PDB entry 7VCF | electron microscopy, 2.50 A resolution | chains A and Q of the 15 polymer chains in the assembly

Chain A:
Name: Tic214
From: Chlamydomonas reinhardtii
Reference sequence: P36495 (YCF78_CHLRE); numbering as in UniProt (aligned over 1-1995)
Sequence (1995 residues; each row starts with the number of its first residue):
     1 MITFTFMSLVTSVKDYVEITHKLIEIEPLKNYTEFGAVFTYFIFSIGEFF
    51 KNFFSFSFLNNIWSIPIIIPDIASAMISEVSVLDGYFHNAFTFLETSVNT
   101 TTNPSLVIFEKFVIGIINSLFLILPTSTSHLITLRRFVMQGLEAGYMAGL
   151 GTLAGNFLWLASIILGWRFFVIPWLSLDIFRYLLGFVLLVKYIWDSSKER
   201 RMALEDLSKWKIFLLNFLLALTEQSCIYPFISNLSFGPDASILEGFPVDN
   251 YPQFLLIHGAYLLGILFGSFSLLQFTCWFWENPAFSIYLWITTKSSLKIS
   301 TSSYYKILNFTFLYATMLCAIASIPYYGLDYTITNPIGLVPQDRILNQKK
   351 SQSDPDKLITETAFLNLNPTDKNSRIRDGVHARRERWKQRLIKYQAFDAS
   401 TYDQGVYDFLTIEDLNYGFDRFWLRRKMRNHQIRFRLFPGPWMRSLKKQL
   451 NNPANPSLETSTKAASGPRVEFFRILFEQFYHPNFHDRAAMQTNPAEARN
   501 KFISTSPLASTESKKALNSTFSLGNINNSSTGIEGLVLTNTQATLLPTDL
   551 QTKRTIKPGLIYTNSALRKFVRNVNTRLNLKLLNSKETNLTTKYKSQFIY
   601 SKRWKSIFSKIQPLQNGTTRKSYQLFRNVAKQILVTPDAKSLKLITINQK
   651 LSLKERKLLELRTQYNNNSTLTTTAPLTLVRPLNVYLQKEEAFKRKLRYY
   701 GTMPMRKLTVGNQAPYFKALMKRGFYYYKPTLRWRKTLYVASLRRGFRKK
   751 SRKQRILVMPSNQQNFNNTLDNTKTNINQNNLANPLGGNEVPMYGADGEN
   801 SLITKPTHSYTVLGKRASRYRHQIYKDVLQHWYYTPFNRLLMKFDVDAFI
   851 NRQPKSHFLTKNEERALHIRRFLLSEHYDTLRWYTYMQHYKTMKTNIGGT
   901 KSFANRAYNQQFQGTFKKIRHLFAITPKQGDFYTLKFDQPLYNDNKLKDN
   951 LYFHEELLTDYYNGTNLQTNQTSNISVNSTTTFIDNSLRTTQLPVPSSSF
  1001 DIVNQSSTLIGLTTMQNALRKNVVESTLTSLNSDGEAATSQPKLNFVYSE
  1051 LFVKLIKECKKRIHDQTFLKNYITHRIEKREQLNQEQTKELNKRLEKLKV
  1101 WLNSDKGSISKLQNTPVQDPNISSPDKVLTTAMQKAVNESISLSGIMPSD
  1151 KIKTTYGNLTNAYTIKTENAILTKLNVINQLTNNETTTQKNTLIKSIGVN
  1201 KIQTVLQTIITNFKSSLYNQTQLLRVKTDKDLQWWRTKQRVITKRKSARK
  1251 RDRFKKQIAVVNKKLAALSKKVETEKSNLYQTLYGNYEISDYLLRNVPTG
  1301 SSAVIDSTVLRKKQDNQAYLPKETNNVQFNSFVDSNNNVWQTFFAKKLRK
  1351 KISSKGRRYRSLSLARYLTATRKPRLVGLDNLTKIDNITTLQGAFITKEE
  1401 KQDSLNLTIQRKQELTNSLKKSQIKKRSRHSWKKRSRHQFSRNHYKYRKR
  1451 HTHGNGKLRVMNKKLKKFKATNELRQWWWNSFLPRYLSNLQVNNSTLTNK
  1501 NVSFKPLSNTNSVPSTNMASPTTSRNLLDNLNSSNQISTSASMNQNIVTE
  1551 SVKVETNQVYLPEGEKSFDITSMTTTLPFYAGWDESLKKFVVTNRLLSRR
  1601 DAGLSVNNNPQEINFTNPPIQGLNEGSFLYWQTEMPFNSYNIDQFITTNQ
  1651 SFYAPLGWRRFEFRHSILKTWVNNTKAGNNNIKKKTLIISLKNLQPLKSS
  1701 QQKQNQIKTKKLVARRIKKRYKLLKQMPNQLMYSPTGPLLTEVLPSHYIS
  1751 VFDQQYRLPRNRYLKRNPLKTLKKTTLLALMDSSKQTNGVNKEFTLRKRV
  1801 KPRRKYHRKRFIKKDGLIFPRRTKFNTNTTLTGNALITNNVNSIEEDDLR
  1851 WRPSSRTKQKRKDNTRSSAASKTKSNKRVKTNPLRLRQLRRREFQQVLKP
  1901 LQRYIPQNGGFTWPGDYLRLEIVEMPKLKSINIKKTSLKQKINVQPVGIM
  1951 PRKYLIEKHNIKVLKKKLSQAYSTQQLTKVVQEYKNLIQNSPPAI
Not modelled in the structure: 1-7, 97-103, 433-466, 489-534, 587-596, 669-677, 760-800, 982-1044, 1107-1124, 1183-1223, 1264-1346, 1492-1565, 1675-1684, 1829-1846, 1856-1887, 1990-1995
Modified residues: Thr1795 (phosphothreonine; TPO)
Small-molecule neighbours: inositol hexakisphosphate (IHP): Trp1235, Lys1238, Ile1242, Tyr1359, Lys1457, Val1460, Lys1464, Ile1689, Ser1690, Leu1691, Lys1692
Curated features (UniProtKB/Swiss-Prot):
  - natural variant: Leu580 (L580V: In strain: CC-503), Lys1588 (K1588R: In strain: CC-503 and cw15), Pro1610 (P1610A: In strain: CC-503), Pro1618 (P1618A: In strain: CC-503)

Chain Q:
Name: Tic56
From: Chlamydomonas reinhardtii
Reference sequence: A8J6R5 (A8J6R5_CHLRE); numbering as in UniProt (aligned over 1-244)
Sequence (244 residues; row label = number of the first residue in the row):
     1 MSEPGAGPSDGQVVTRKIRLHKVMRPLDESSPSSQEQHMDRRLAEILPAI
    51 ADLPVPGPSGAGGSPADARAVEMRRLRGTQQELAQMEAMELATLFDMSKP
   101 HPLDNAAPATPWKGELRPVPRKIVLSPYQYEMINYQRMLMRKNIWYYRDR
   151 MNVPRGPCPLHVVKEAWVSGIVDENTLFWGHGLYDWLPAKNIKLLLPMVR
   201 TPEVRFATWIKRTFSLKPSLNRIREQRKEHRDPQEASLQVELMR
Not modelled in the structure: 1-78, 228-244

Interface between chain A and chain Q:
Pairs across the interface - 111 pairs, chain A then chain Q:
  Tyr228(A) with Glu203(Q)
  Pro229(A) with Glu203(Q)
  Phe230(A) with His161(Q); Lys164(Q); Glu165(Q); Glu203(Q), hydrogen bond (backbone-side chain); Val204(Q), hydrophobic
  Ile231(A) with Glu203(Q), hydrogen bond (backbone-side chain)
  Leu234(A) with Ala207(Q); Lys211(Q)
  Ser235(A) with Lys211(Q)
  Phe236(A) with Phe214(Q)
  Gly237(A) with Lys211(Q), hydrogen bond (backbone-side chain); Ser215(Q), hydrogen bond (backbone-side chain)
  Asp239(A) with Ser169(Q); Lys211(Q), hydrogen bond (backbone-side chain)
  Ala240(A) with Ser169(Q)
  Tyr326(A) with His161(Q), hydrogen bond
  Ser400(A) with Lys142(Q)
  Tyr402(A) with Lys142(Q)
  Glu413(A) with Tyr135(Q), hydrogen bond
  Asn416(A) with Met138(Q)
  Tyr417(A) with Tyr135(Q), hydrophobic; Met138(Q), hydrophobic
  Pro558(A) with Ala92(Q), hydrophobic
  Tyr834(A) with Glu131(Q)
  Arg839(A) with Glu131(Q), salt bridge; Asn134(Q)
  Met842(A) with Glu131(Q)
  Lys843(A) with Tyr130(Q)
  Asp845(A) with Arg137(Q), salt bridge
  Val846(A) with Tyr130(Q), hydrophobic; Ile133(Q), hydrophobic
  Asp847(A) with Tyr130(Q), hydrogen bond
  Phe849(A) with Arg137(Q); Leu194(Q); Pro197(Q); Met198(Q)
  Ile850(A) with Ile133(Q), hydrophobic
  Arg852(A) with Pro197(Q), hydrogen bond (side chain-backbone); Arg200(Q), hydrogen bond (backbone-side chain)
  Gln853(A) with Pro197(Q)
  Lys855(A) with Val119(Q); Pro120(Q); Arg121(Q), hydrogen bond (side chain-backbone); Ile123(Q)
  Ser856(A) with Arg117(Q), hydrogen bond (backbone-side chain)
  Phe858(A) with Arg117(Q), hydrogen bond (backbone-side chain); Ile123(Q), hydrophobic
  Leu859(A) with Arg117(Q)
  Glu863(A) with Arg117(Q), salt bridge
  Leu873(A) with Phe95(Q), hydrophobic; Met97(Q), hydrophobic
  Glu876(A) with Met97(Q)
  His877(A) with Met97(Q)
  Thr880(A) with Met97(Q)
  Tyr908(A) with Tyr184(Q); Asp185(Q), hydrogen bond
  Gln910(A) with Gly182(Q); Leu183(Q); Tyr184(Q), hydrogen bond (side chain-backbone); Asp185(Q), hydrogen bond
  Phe912(A) with Gly182(Q), hydrogen bond (backbone-backbone); Leu183(Q); Tyr184(Q), hydrophobic
  Gln913(A) with Leu139(Q); His181(Q); Gly182(Q)
  Gly914(A) with Tyr135(Q)
  Ile919(A) with Tyr135(Q)
  Leu922(A) with Tyr128(Q)
  Phe923(A) with Tyr128(Q); Glu131(Q); Met132(Q), hydrophobic; Tyr135(Q), hydrophobic
  Ala924(A) with Tyr128(Q), hydrogen bond (backbone-side chain)
  Tyr933(A) with Tyr128(Q), hydrogen bond (backbone-side chain); Gln129(Q); Met132(Q)
  Thr934(A) with Met132(Q)
  Leu935(A) with Met132(Q); Tyr135(Q), hydrophobic; Gln136(Q)
  Lys936(A) with Gln136(Q); Lys193(Q)
  Phe937(A) with Gln136(Q); Leu139(Q), hydrophobic; Gly182(Q); Leu183(Q); Lys193(Q), hydrogen bond (backbone-backbone)
  Asp938(A) with Leu187(Q); Asn191(Q); Lys193(Q)
  Gln939(A) with Lys190(Q), hydrogen bond (side chain-backbone); Asn191(Q), hydrogen bond (backbone-backbone); Lys193(Q)
  Leu941(A) with Lys190(Q); Asn191(Q)
  Tyr942(A) with Arg117(Q)
  Asp944(A) with Leu116(Q)
  Lys946(A) with Gly114(Q), hydrogen bond (side chain-backbone)
  Leu951(A) with Asn175(Q)
  Tyr952(A) with Arg150(Q); Asn175(Q), hydrogen bond (side chain-backbone); Pro188(Q)
  Glu955(A) with Arg224(Q), salt bridge
  Glu956(A) with Arg227(Q), salt bridge
  Thr1576(A) with Arg148(Q); Asn152(Q)
  Leu1577(A) with Val153(Q)
  Pro1578(A) with Val153(Q), hydrophobic
Also at the interface, not in a pair above, chain A (82 interface residues in all): Glu110, Pro238, Thr401, Asp403, Ile412, Pro854, His857, Lys894, Gln911, Thr915, Phe932, Pro940, Asn943, Asn945, His954, Thr1574, Thr1575, Phe1579
Also at the interface, not in a pair above, chain Q (75 interface residues in all): Met89, Asp96, Ser98, Glu115, Lys122, Leu125, Asn143, Ile144, Met151, Val168, Ile171, Ile192, Leu196, Thr201, Pro202, Arg205, Phe206, Ile210, Leu216, Leu220, Arg222

In short:
82 residues of chain A face 75 of chain Q across their interface; the contacts include 24 hydrogen bonds and 5
salt bridges. Polar contacts include Arg839(A)-Glu131(Q), Asp845(A)-Arg137(Q) and Glu863(A)-Arg117(Q). Ligands
of chain A: inositol hexakisphosphate.
Here chain A is Tic214 and chain Q is Tic56, both from Chlamydomonas reinhardtii. Entry 7VCF (Cryo-EM
structure of Chlamydomonas TOC-TIC supercomplex) was determined by electron microscopy.
